6TDE - chains A and B of the 5 polymer chains in the assembly; structure by X-ray diffraction, 2.29 A resolution.

# Chain A
Molecule: Tubulin alpha chain
Organism: Ovis aries
Chain sequence (451 residues; numbered 1 to 451; the number before each row is that of its first residue):
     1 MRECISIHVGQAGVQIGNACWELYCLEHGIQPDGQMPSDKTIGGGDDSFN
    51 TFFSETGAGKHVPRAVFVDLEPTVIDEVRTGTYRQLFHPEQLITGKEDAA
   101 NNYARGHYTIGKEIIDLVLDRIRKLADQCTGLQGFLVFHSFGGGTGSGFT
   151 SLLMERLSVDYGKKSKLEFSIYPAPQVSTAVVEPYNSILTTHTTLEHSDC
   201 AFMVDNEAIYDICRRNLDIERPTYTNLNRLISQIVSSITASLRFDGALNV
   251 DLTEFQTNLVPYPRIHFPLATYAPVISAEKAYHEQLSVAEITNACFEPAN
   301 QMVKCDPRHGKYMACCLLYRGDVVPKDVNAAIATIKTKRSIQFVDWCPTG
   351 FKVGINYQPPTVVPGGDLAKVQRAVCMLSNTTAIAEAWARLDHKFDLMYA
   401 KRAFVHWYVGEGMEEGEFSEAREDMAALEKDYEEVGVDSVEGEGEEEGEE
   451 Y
Not modelled in the structure: 39-44, 441-451
Ligand contacts:
  - GTP (guanosine-5'-triphosphate): Gly10, Gln11, Ala12, Gln15, Ile16, Asp69, Asp98, Ala99, Ala100, Asn101, Ser140, Gly142, Gly143, Gly144, Thr145, Gly146, Ile171, Pro173, Val177, Ser178, Thr179, Glu183, Asn206, Tyr224, Leu227, Asn228, Ile231
  - N3Z (N-[(10S)-3,4,5-trimethoxy-16-methylidene-14-oxatetracyclo[9.7.0.02,7.013,17]octadeca-1(18),2,4,6,11,13(17)-hexaen-10-yl]ethanamide): Ser178, Thr179, Ala180, Val181

# Chain B
Molecule: Tubulin beta chain
Organism: Ovis aries
Chain sequence (445 residues; each row starts with the number of its first residue; note: 10 numbers in that range are skipped by the numbering (no residue carries them; nothing is unmodelled there)):
     1 MREIVHIQAGQCGNQIGAKFWEVISDEHGIDPTGSYHGDSDL
    45 QLERINVYYNEATGNKYVPRAILVDLEPGTMDSVRSGPFGQIFRPDNFVF
    95 GQSGAGNNWAKGHYTEGAELVDSVLDVVRKESESCDCLQGFQLTHSLGGG
   145 TGSGMGTLLISKIREEYPDRIMNTFSVMPSPKVSDTVVEPYNATLSVHQL
   195 VENTDETYCIDNEALYDICFRTLKLTTPTYGDLNHLVSATMSGVTTCLRF
   245 PGQLNADLRKLAVNMVPFPRLHFFMPGFAPLTSRGSQQYRALTVPELTQQ
   295 MFDSKNMMAACDPRHGRYLTVAAIFRGRMSMKEVDEQMLNVQNKNSSYFV
   345 EWIPNNVKTAVCDIPP
   369 RGLKMSATFIGNSTAIQELFKRISEQFTAMFRRKAFLHWYTGEGMDEMEF
   419 TEAESNMNDLVSEYQQYQDATADEQGEFEEEEGEDEA
Not modelled in the structure: 283-284, 443-455
Ligand contacts:
  - GDP (guanosine-5'-diphosphate): Gly10, Gln11, Cys12, Gln15, Ile16, Asp69, Asn101, Ser140, Gly142, Gly143, Gly144, Thr145, Gly146, Ser147, Val171, Pro173, Val177, Ser178, Asp179, Glu183, Asn206, Leu209, Tyr224, Leu227, Asn228
  - N3Z (N-[(10S)-3,4,5-trimethoxy-16-methylidene-14-oxatetracyclo[9.7.0.02,7.013,17]octadeca-1(18),2,4,6,11,13(17)-hexaen-10-yl]ethanamide): Val238, Cys241, Leu242, Leu248, Ala250, Asp251, Lys254, Leu255, Asn258, Met259, Thr314, Val315, Ala316, Asn349, Asn350, Lys352, Ala354, Ile378

# Chain A / chain B interface
Contacting residue pairs - 53 pairs, chain A then chain B:
  Lys96(A) - Met1(B)
  Lys96(A) - Asp130(B)  hydrogen bond (side chain-backbone)
  Lys96(A) - Cys131(B)
  Glu97(A) - Met1(B)
  Glu97(A) - Arg164(B)  salt bridge
  Asp98(A) - Asp251(B)
  Asp98(A) - Lys254(B)  salt bridge
  Ala100(A) - Arg253(B)
  Ala100(A) - Lys254(B)
  Ala100(A) - Val257(B)
  Asn101(A) - Lys254(B)  hydrogen bond
  Asn101(A) - Asn258(B)
  Arg105(A) - Arg253(B)
  Pro175(A) - Asn349(B)
  Thr179(A) - Lys352(B)  hydrogen bond (backbone-side chain)
  Ala180(A) - Asn258(B)
  Val181(A) - Asn258(B)  hydrogen bond (backbone-side chain)
  Val181(A) - Pro348(B)
  Val181(A) - Asn349(B)
  Val181(A) - Asn350(B)
  Glu220(A) - Lys326(B)
  Arg221(A) - Met325(B)
  Arg221(A) - Asp329(B)  salt bridge
  Lys394(A) - Pro348(B)
  Lys394(A) - Asn349(B)  hydrogen bond
  Leu397(A) - Glu345(B)
  Leu397(A) - Trp346(B)
  Leu397(A) - Pro348(B)  hydrophobic
  Leu397(A) - Ala440(B)  hydrophobic
  Met398(A) - Trp346(B)  hydrogen bond (backbone-backbone)
  Met398(A) - Ile347(B)  hydrophobic
  Met398(A) - Pro348(B)
  Ala400(A) - Glu442(B)
  Lys401(A) - Phe262(B)
  Lys401(A) - Trp346(B)
  Lys401(A) - Ala438(B)
  Lys401(A) - Thr439(B)  hydrogen bond (side chain-backbone)
  Lys401(A) - Glu442(B)  salt bridge
  Arg402(A) - Phe262(B)
  Ala403(A) - Pro261(B)
  Ala403(A) - Phe262(B)  hydrophobic
  Phe404(A) - Val257(B)
  Phe404(A) - Asn258(B)
  Phe404(A) - Val260(B)
  Phe404(A) - Pro261(B)  hydrogen bond (backbone-backbone)
  Phe404(A) - Ile347(B)  hydrophobic
  His406(A) - Val260(B)
  His406(A) - Pro261(B)  hydrogen bond (side chain-backbone)
  His406(A) - Phe262(B)
  His406(A) - Pro263(B)
  Trp407(A) - Ala256(B)
  Trp407(A) - Val257(B)
  Trp407(A) - Val260(B)  hydrogen bond (side chain-backbone)
Interface residues without a listed pair, chain A (27 interface residues in all): Gln11, Glu71, Thr73, Val182, Asp396
Interface residues without a listed pair, chain B (29 interface residues in all): Asn249

# Overview
27 residues of chain A and 29 residues of chain B are in contact, with 10 hydrogen bonds and 4 salt bridges.
Polar contacts include Glu97(A)-Arg164(B), Asp98(A)-Lys254(B) and Arg221(A)-Asp329(B). Compound N3Z is bound
between chain A and chain B. Chain A binds GTP.
Chain A is Tubulin alpha chain and chain B is Tubulin beta chain, both from Ovis aries; the structure,
Tubulin-inhibitor complex, was determined by X-ray diffraction.
